8GBJ - chains C and D of the 5 polymer chains in the assembly; structure by electron microscopy, 3.11 A resolution.

# Chain C
Molecule: DNA repair protein RAD51 homolog 3
Organism: Homo sapiens
Reference sequence: O43502 (RA51C_HUMAN); numbering as in UniProt (aligned over 1-376)
Amino-acid sequence (376 residues; row label = number of the first residue in the row):
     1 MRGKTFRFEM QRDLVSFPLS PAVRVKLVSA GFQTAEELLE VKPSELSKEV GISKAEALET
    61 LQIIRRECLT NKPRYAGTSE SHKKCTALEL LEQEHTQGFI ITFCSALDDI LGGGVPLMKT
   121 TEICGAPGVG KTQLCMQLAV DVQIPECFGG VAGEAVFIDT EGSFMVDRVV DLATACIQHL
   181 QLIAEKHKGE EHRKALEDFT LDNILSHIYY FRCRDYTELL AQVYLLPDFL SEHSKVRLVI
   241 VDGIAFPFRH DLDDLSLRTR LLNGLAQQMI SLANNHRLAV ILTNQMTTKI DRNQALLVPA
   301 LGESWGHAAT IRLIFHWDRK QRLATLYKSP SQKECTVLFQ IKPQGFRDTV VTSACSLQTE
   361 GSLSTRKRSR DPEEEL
Disordered / not traced: 1-8, 68-82, 289-296, 349-376
Residues lining bound ligands:
  - AMP-PNP (ANP; phosphoaminophosphonic acid-adenylate ester), molecule 1: P127, G128, V129, G130, K131, T132, Q133, E161, S163, R168, W317, R322, I341, K342, P343
  - AMP-PNP (ANP), molecule 2: G306, H307, A309, Y327, K328, S329, P330, S331, Q332, K333, E334
Swiss-Prot annotation at these positions:
  - motif: R366 to R370 (Nuclear localization signal)
  - binding site (ATP): G125 to T132
  - modified residue: S20 (Phosphoserine)
  - natural variant: F103 (deletion), G125 (G125V: In BROVCA3), L138 (L138F: In BROVCA3), D159 (D159N: Reduces interaction with BRCA2 and to a lesser extent with PALB2 and RAD51), G162 (G162E: In BROVCA3), Q178 (Q178P: In BROVCA3), R258 (R258H: In FANCO), G264 (G264S; G264V), T287 (T287A: In BROVCA3)
  - mutagenesis: K131 (K131A: Significant loss of function; abolishes Holliday junction resolution activity; K131R: Partial loss of function)
From the paper describing this entry:
  - binding site for the 30-nt DNA strand: S256, T259, S304
  - disease-associated variants - R258H, R312W: decreased binding to the 30-nt DNA strand
  - disease-associated variants - R258H, R312W: decreased catalytic activity
  - mutagenesis - K131A: decreased catalytic activity
  - mutagenesis - K131A: unchanged stability

# Chain D
Molecule: DNA repair protein RAD51 homolog 4
Organism: Homo sapiens
Reference sequence: O75771 (RA51D_HUMAN); numbering as in UniProt (aligned over 1-328)
Amino-acid sequence (328 residues; each row starts with the number of its first residue):
     1 MGVLRVGLCP GLTEEMIQLL RSHRIKTVVD LVSADLEEVA QKCGLSYKAL VALRRVLLAQ
    61 FSAFPVNGAD LYEELKTSTA ILSTGIGSLD KLLDAGLYTG EVTEIVGGPG SGKTQVCLCM
   121 AANVAHGLQQ NVLYVDSNGG LTASRLLQLL QAKTQDEEEQ AEALRRIQVV HAFDIFQMLD
   181 VLQELRGTVA QQVTGSSGTV KVVVVDSVTA VVSPLLGGQQ REGLALMMQL ARELKTLARD
   241 LGMAVVVTNH ITRDRDSGRL KPALGRSWSF VPSTRILLDT IEGAGASGGR RMACLAKSSR
   301 QPTGFQEMVD IGTWGTSEQS ATLQGDQT
Disordered / not traced: 1, 194-196, 284-286, 316-328
Residues lining bound ligands:
  - AMP-PNP (ANP; phosphoaminophosphonic acid-adenylate ester), molecule 1: G108, P109, G110, S111, G112, K113, T114, Q115, N138, R145, Q148, D206, H250, G288, R291, I311, G312
  - AMP-PNP (ANP), molecule 2: F270, K297, S298, S299, R300, Q301, P302, T303
Swiss-Prot annotation at these positions:
  - binding site (ATP): G107 to T114
From the paper describing this entry:
  - binding site for the 30-nt DNA strand: R221, R253, L264, G265, R266
  - mutagenesis - R266A: decreased binding to the 30-nt DNA strand
  - mutagenesis - R266A: abolished binding to RPA-ssDNA

# How chain C and chain D interact
Residue-residue contacts (92):
  M10(C) - Q183(D)
  M10(C) - R186(D)
  M10(C) - G187(D)
  Q11(C) - R186(D)  hydrogen bond (backbone-side chain)
  R12(C) - Q183(D)
  D13(C) - Q229(D)
  V15(C) - A225(D)  hydrophobic
  V15(C) - L226(D)
  V15(C) - Q229(D)
  S16(C) - F176(D)
  S16(C) - L179(D)
  S16(C) - Q183(D)  hydrogen bond
  S16(C) - Q229(D)
  F17(C) - F176(D)
  P18(C) - F176(D)  hydrophobic
  P21(C) - E222(D)
  R24(C) - E222(D)  salt bridge
  S29(C) - K26(D)  hydrogen bond (backbone-side chain)
  A30(C) - V3(D)
  A30(C) - K26(D)
  A30(C) - T27(D)
  G31(C) - G2(D)
  G31(C) - V3(D)  hydrogen bond (backbone-backbone)
  G31(C) - T27(D)
  F32(C) - V3(D)  hydrophobic
  Q33(C) - G2(D)
  E37(C) - G2(D)
  E40(C) - R5(D)  hydrogen bond (backbone-side chain)
  V41(C) - R5(D)
  E67(C) - F176(D)
  E67(C) - D180(D)
  E67(C) - Q183(D)
  K83(C) - V169(D)
  K83(C) - V170(D)
  K84(C) - Q168(D)
  K84(C) - V169(D)
  C85(C) - Q168(D)
  C85(C) - V169(D)  hydrogen bond (backbone-backbone)
  T86(C) - R165(D)
  T86(C) - I167(D)
  T86(C) - Q168(D)
  A87(C) - A143(D)
  A87(C) - L164(D)  hydrogen bond (backbone-backbone)
  A87(C) - I167(D)  hydrogen bond (backbone-backbone)
  A87(C) - V169(D)  hydrophobic
  L88(C) - A161(D)
  L88(C) - L164(D)  hydrogen bond (backbone-backbone)
  L88(C) - R165(D)
  L90(C) - A143(D)
  L90(C) - V169(D)  hydrophobic
  L90(C) - H171(D)
  L91(C) - A143(D)
  L91(C) - L147(D)  hydrophobic
  L91(C) - L164(D)  hydrophobic
  E94(C) - T142(D)
  E94(C) - A143(D)  hydrogen bond (side chain-backbone)
  E94(C) - S144(D)  hydrogen bond (side chain-backbone)
  K119(C) - G139(D)  hydrogen bond (side chain-backbone)
  K119(C) - L141(D)  hydrogen bond (side chain-backbone)
  K119(C) - T142(D)
  R260(C) - L216(D)
  R260(C) - G217(D)
  R260(C) - G218(D)
  N263(C) - S213(D)
  G264(C) - P214(D)
  Q267(C) - S137(D)  hydrogen bond (side chain-backbone)
  Q267(C) - F173(D)  hydrogen bond (side chain-backbone)
  Q267(C) - A210(D)
  I270(C) - S137(D)
  I270(C) - N138(D)
  I270(C) - G139(D)
  I270(C) - F173(D)  hydrophobic
  S271(C) - F173(D)
  N274(C) - H171(D)
  N274(C) - F173(D)
  E303(C) - P109(D)
  G306(C) - P109(D)
  H307(C) - G107(D)  hydrogen bond (side chain-backbone)
  H307(C) - G108(D)
  H307(C) - P109(D)
  H307(C) - K113(D)
  H307(C) - H250(D)
  T310(C) - N138(D)  hydrogen bond (side chain-backbone)
  T310(C) - G139(D)  hydrogen bond (side chain-backbone)
  K328(C) - G110(D)
  P330(C) - T114(D)
  P330(C) - Q115(D)  hydrogen bond (backbone-side chain)
  P330(C) - L118(D)
  P330(C) - G140(D)
  P330(C) - R145(D)
  S331(C) - R145(D)
  S331(C) - Q148(D)
Also at the interface, not in a pair above, chain C (50 interface residues in all): L19, E45, E49, M118, N275, A308, Y327
Also at the interface, not in a pair above, chain D (57 interface residues in all): R21, F61, D136, L146, Q177, V211, I251

# Summary
The interface between chain C and chain D involves 50 residues on one side and 57 on the other, with 19
hydrogen bonds and 1 salt bridge. Polar pairs include R24(C)-E222(D), Q11(C)-R186(D) and S16(C)-Q183(D). From
the paper: a binding site for the 30-nt DNA strand at S256(C), T259(C) and R221(D) among others; R258H, R312W
and K131A of chain C reduce catalytic activity.
Chain C is DNA repair protein RAD51 homolog 3 and chain D is DNA repair protein RAD51 homolog 4, both from
Homo sapiens; the structure, Cryo-EM structure of a human BCDX2/ssDNA complex, was determined by electron
microscopy together with 8FAZ from the same study.
